2R6D - chains A and B of the 6 polymer chains in the assembly; structure by X-ray diffraction, 3.70 A resolution.

Chain A (and B):
Molecule: Replicative helicase
Source organism: Bacillus stearothermophilus
Notes: chain B of this document is another copy of the same molecule, construct and numbering; everything in this record applies to it too
UniProt: Q9X4C9 (Q9X4C9_BACST); residue numbers follow UniProt; this construct covers 1-454
Sequence (454 residues; each row starts with the number of its first residue):
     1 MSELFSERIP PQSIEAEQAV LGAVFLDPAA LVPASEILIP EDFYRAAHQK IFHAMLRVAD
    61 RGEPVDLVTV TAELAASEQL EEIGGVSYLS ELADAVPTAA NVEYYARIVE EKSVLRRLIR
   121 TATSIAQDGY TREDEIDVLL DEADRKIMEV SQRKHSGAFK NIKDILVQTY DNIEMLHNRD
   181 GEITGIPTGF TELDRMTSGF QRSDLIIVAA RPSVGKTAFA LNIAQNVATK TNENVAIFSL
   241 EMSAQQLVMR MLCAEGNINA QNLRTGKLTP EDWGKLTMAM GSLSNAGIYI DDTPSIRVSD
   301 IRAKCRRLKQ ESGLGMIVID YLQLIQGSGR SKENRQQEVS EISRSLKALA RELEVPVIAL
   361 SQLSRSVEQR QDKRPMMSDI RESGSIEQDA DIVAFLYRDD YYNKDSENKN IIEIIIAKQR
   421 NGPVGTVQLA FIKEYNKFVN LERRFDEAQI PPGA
Not modelled in the structure: 1-9, 154-157, 331-337, 369-373, 398-408, 442-454 (chain B: 1-9, 150-182, 331-337, 369-373, 398-408, 442-454)
UniProt features mapped onto this chain:
  - region: Lys-163 to Leu-176 (Linker helix)
  - active site: Glu-241 (Nucleophile)
  - binding site (ATP): Ser-213, Gly-215, Lys-216, Thr-217, Ala-218, Arg-250, Gln-362, Lys-418, Gln-419, Arg-420
  - binding site (ssDNA): Arg-381, Glu-382, Gly-384
  - site: Gln-362 (Gamma-phosphate sensor)
  - mutagenesis: Lys-216 (K216A: Loss of helicase activity, reduced ATPase activity, still forms homohexamers, ATPase not activated by DnaG primase, still interacts with DnaG, almost complete loss of ssDNA-binding), Thr-217 (T217A: Loss of helicase and ATPase activity, still interacts with DnaG, complete loss of ssDNA-binding. No longer forms a complex with DNA clamp loader subunit tau), Glu-241 (E241A: Loss of helicase activity, reduced ATPase activity, ATPase partially activated by DnaG primase, 4-fold decreased ssDNA-binding), Asp-320 (D320A/N: Loss of helicase and ATPase activity, still interacts with DnaG, 4- to 15-fold decreased ssDNA-binding), Gln-362 (Q362A: Partial loss of helicase and ATPase activities, ATPase and helicase partially activated by DnaG primase, wild-type ss- and dsDNA binding ...)

Chain A / chain B interface:
Residue-residue contacts - 33 pairs, chain A then chain B:
  Glu-15(A) with Val-68(B); Thr-71(B), hydrogen bond; Val-86(B)
  Pro-97(A) with Asp-66(B)
  Asn-101(A) with Pro-64(B)
  Tyr-104(A) with Glu-63(B)
  Tyr-105(A) with Asp-66(B), hydrogen bond; Val-68(B), hydrophobic
  Leu-240(A) with Arg-351(B), hydrogen bond (backbone-side chain)
  Glu-241(A) with Lys-347(B); Arg-351(B), hydrogen bond (backbone-side chain); Arg-420(B), salt bridge
  Met-242(A) with Arg-351(B)
  Gln-245(A) with Arg-202(B), hydrogen bond
  Gln-246(A) with Asp-204(B); Asp-391(B); Arg-420(B)
  Arg-264(A) with Ser-198(B), hydrogen bond (backbone-side chain); Asn-421(B), hydrogen bond; Gly-422(B)
  Thr-265(A) with Arg-195(B)
  Asp-292(A) with Arg-351(B), hydrogen bond (backbone-side chain)
  Pro-294(A) with Ala-348(B), hydrophobic; Arg-351(B)
  Ser-295(A) with Arg-344(B)
  Ser-299(A) with Glu-36(B)
  Arg-302(A) with Pro-33(B); Glu-36(B), salt bridge
  Arg-306(A) with Glu-103(B), salt bridge
  Arg-344(A) with Ala-59(B)
  Ser-345(A) with Val-32(B); Glu-36(B), hydrogen bond
  Glu-352(A) with Glu-103(B)
Also at the interface, not in a pair above, chain A (36 interface residues in all): Ala-16, Ala-19, Ala-95, Thr-98, Ile-108, Lys-112, Ser-239, Ser-243, Met-249, Thr-293, Val-298, Tyr-321, Ser-328, Arg-330, Ala-348
Also at the interface, not in a pair above, chain B (31 interface residues in all): Asp-60, Thr-69, Ala-72, Leu-80, Ser-203, Glu-341, Gln-388, Pro-423

In short:
36 residues of chain A and 31 residues of chain B are in contact, with 9 hydrogen bonds and 3 salt bridges.
Among the polar pairs are Glu-241(A)/Arg-420(B), Arg-302(A)/Glu-36(B) and Arg-306(A)/Glu-103(B).
Chain A and chain B are both Replicative helicase (Bacillus stearothermophilus); the structure, Crystal Form
B1, was determined by X-ray diffraction, deposited together with 2R6C, 2R6A and 2R6E.
